5S4Y - chains B and C of the 6 polymer chains in the assembly; structure by X-ray diffraction, 2.30 A resolution.

# Chain B
Protein: Tubulin beta-2B chain
Organism: Bos taurus
UniProtKB: Q6B856 (TBB2B_BOVIN); the author numbering skips numbers that UniProt does not, so the offset changes along the chain: 1-42 = UniProt 1-42; 45-360 = UniProt 43-358; 369-455 = UniProt 359-445
Chain sequence (445 residues; row label = number of the first residue in the row; note: 10 numbers in that range are skipped by the numbering (no residue carries them; nothing is unmodelled there)):
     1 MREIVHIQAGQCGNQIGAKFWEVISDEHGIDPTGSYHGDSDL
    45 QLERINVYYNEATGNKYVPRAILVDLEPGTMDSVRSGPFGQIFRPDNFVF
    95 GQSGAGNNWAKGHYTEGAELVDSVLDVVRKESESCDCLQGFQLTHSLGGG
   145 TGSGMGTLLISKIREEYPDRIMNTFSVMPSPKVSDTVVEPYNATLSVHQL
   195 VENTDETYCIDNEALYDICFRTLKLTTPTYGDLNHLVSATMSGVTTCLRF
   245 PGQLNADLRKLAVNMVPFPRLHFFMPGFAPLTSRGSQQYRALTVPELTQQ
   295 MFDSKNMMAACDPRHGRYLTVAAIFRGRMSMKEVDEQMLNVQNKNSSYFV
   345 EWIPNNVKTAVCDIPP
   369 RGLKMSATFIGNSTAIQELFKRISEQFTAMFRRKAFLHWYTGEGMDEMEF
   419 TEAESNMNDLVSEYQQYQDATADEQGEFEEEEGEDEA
Not modelled in the structure: 278-281, 441-455
UniProt features mapped onto this chain:
  - motif: Met1 to Ile4 (MREI motif)
  - binding site (GTP): Gln11, Glu71, Ser140, Gly144, Thr145, Gly146, Asn206, Asn228
  - binding site (Mg(2+)): Glu71
  - modified residue: Ser40 (Phosphoserine), Thr57 (Phosphothreonine), Lys60 (N6-acetyllysine), Ser174 (Phosphoserine), Thr287 (Phosphothreonine), Thr292 (Phosphothreonine), Arg320 (Omega-N-methylarginine), Glu448 (5-glutamyl polyglutamate)
  - cross-link (Glycyl lysine isopeptide (Lys-Gly)): Lys60 (interchain with G-Cter in ubiquitin), Lys326 (interchain with G-Cter in ubiquitin)
Ion coordination: Mg2+: Gln11 (together with GDP); Ca2+ near Glu113 (its only coordinating residue here)
Small-molecule neighbours:
  - GDP (guanosine-5'-diphosphate): Gly10, Gln11, Cys12, Gln15, Ile16, Ala99, Asn101, Ser140, Gly142, Gly143, Gly144, Thr145, Gly146, Ser147, Val171, Pro173, Val177, Asp179, Glu183, Asn206, Leu209, Tyr224, Leu227, Asn228
  - NSJ (3-[(thiomorpholin-4-yl)methyl]phenol), molecule 1: Arg158, Val195, Glu196, Thr198, Asp199, Val260, Pro263, Arg264, His266
  - NSJ, molecule 2: Val238, Cys241, Leu255, Ala316, Ala317, Ile318, Lys352, Thr353, Ala354, Thr376, Ile378
Reported in the primary citation:
  - binding site for NSJ: Asp199
  - conformationally variable residues (side-chain flip): Arg158

# Chain C
Protein: Tubulin alpha-1B chain
Organism: Bos taurus
UniProtKB: P81947 (TBA1B_BOVIN); numbering as in UniProt (aligned over 1-451)
Chain sequence (451 residues; each row starts with the number of its first residue):
     1 MRECISIHVGQAGVQIGNACWELYCLEHGIQPDGQMPSDKTIGGGDDSFN
    51 TFFSETGAGKHVPRAVFVDLEPTVIDEVRTGTYRQLFHPEQLITGKEDAA
   101 NNYARGHYTIGKEIIDLVLDRIRKLADQCTGLQGFLVFHSFGGGTGSGFT
   151 SLLMERLSVDYGKKSKLEFSIYPAPQVSTAVVEPYNSILTTHTTLEHSDC
   201 AFMVDNEAIYDICRRNLDIERPTYTNLNRLISQIVSSITASLRFDGALNV
   251 DLTEFQTNLVPYPRIHFPLATYAPVISAEKAYHEQLSVAEITNACFEPAN
   301 QMVKCDPRHGKYMACCLLYRGDVVPKDVNAAIATIKTKRSIQFVDWCPTG
   351 FKVGINYQPPTVVPGGDLAKVQRAVCMLSNTTAIAEAWARLDHKFDLMYA
   401 KRAFVHWYVGEGMEEGEFSEAREDMAALEKDYEEVGVDSVEGEGEEEGEE
   451 Y
Not modelled in the structure: 441-451
Ion coordination: Ca2+: Asp39, Thr41, Gly44, Glu55
Small-molecule neighbours: GTP (guanosine-5'-triphosphate): Gly10, Gln11, Ala12, Gln15, Ile16, Asp69, Asp98, Ala99, Ala100, Asn101, Ser140, Gly142, Gly143, Gly144, Thr145, Gly146, Ile171, Pro173, Val177, Ser178, Thr179, Glu183, Asn206, Tyr224, Leu227, Asn228, Ile231

# How chain B and chain C interact
Contacting residue pairs (39):
  Glu71(B) with Arg2(C), salt bridge
  Gln96(B) with Met1(C)
  Ser97(B) with Arg2(C)
  Gly100(B) with Thr257(C)
  Asn101(B) with Glu254(C), hydrogen bond
  Asp179(B) with Glu254(C); Lys352(C), hydrogen bond (backbone-side chain)
  Thr180(B) with Glu254(C); Asn258(C)
  Val181(B) with Asn258(C), hydrogen bond (backbone-side chain)
  Thr221(B) with Pro325(C); Lys326(C); Asn329(C)
  Ala397(B) with Trp346(C)
  Met398(B) with Trp346(C)
  Arg400(B) with Asp345(C), salt bridge; Ser439(C), hydrogen bond
  Arg401(B) with Tyr262(C), hydrogen bond (backbone-side chain); Asp345(C), salt bridge; Trp346(C); Glu434(C), hydrogen bond (side chain-backbone); Val435(C); Val437(C), hydrogen bond (side chain-backbone); Asp438(C); Ser439(C), hydrogen bond
  Lys402(B) with Tyr262(C)
  Ala403(B) with Tyr262(C); Trp346(C), hydrophobic
  Phe404(B) with Thr257(C); Asn258(C); Val260(C); Pro261(C), hydrogen bond (backbone-backbone); Trp346(C), hydrophobic
  His406(B) with Val260(C), hydrogen bond (side chain-backbone); Pro261(C); Pro263(C)
  Trp407(B) with Gln256(C); Thr257(C), hydrogen bond (side chain-backbone); Val260(C), hydrogen bond (side chain-backbone)
Other interface residues (no listed pair), chain B (21 interface residues in all): Gly98, Val182, Thr220
Other interface residues (no listed pair), chain C (23 interface residues in all): Cys347, Pro348

# In short
21 residues of chain B face 23 of chain C across their interface, with 12 hydrogen bonds and 3 salt bridges.
Among the polar pairs are Glu71(B)-Arg2(C), Arg400(B)-Asp345(C) and Arg401(B)-Asp345(C). Ligands of chain B:
GDP and compound NSJ. Chain C binds GTP. From the paper: a binding site for NSJ at Asp199(B); conformational
variability at Arg158(B).
Chain B is Tubulin beta-2B chain and chain C is Tubulin alpha-1B chain, both from Bos taurus; the structure,
Tubulin-Z2856434857-complex, was determined by X-ray diffraction together with 5S4L, 5S4M, 5S4N, 5S4O, 5S4P,
5S4Q and 52 further entries from the same study.
